Entry 8AEL (X-ray diffraction, 2.20 A resolution); this record covers chains A and B.

== Chain A ==
Protein: Synaptojanin-2-binding protein, Annexin A2
From: Homo sapiens
UniProtKB: chimeric construct of P57105, P07355: residues 7-103 from P57105 (SYJ2B_HUMAN) positions 7-103 (same numbers); residues 105-422 from P07355 positions 22-339 (UniProt number = residue number - 83)
Chain sequence (417 residues; each row starts with the number of its first residue):
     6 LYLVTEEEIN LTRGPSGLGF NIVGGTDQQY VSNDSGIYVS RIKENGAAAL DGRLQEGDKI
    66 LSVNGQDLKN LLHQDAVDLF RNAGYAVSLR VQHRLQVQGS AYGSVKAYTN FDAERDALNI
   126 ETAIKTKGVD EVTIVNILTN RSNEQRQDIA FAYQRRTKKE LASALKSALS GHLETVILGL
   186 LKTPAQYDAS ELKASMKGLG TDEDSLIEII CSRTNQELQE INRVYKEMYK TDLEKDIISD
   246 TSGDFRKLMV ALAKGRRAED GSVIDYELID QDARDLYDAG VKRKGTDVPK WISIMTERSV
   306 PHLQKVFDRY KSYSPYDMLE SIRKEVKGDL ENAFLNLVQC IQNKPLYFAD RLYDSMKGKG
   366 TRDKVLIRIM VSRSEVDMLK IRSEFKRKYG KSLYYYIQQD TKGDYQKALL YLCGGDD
Construct notes: expression tag (6); linker (104); conflict E149 (Ala66 in P07355)
Ion coordination: Ca2+ site 1: T114, K171, L174, E179; Ca2+ site 2: G133, V134, E136; Ca2+ site 3: G285, R288, G290, E330; Ca2+ site 4: S317, M361, G363, G365, D405
UniProt features mapped onto this chain:
  - modified residue: Y107 (Phosphotyrosine), S109 (Phosphoserine), K132 (N6-acetyllysine), K235 (N6-acetyllysine), S267 (Phosphoserine), Y282 (Phosphotyrosine), K310 (N6-acetyllysine)
  - cross-link: K132 (Glycyl lysine isopeptide (Lys-Gly) (interchain with G-Cter in SUMO1))

== Chain B ==
Protein: Gly-gly-gly-thr-ser-val
From: Homo sapiens
Chain sequence (6 residues; row label = number of the first residue in the row):
    34 GGGTSV

== Interface between chain A and chain B ==
Residue-residue contacts (17; chain A residue first):
  G22(A) - V39(B)
  L23(A) - V39(B)  hydrogen bond (backbone-backbone)
  G24(A) - V39(B)  hydrogen bond (backbone-backbone)
  F25(A) - T37(B)
  F25(A) - S38(B)
  F25(A) - V39(B)  hydrogen bond (backbone-backbone)
  N26(A) - T37(B)
  N26(A) - S38(B)  hydrogen bond
  I27(A) - G36(B)
  I27(A) - T37(B)  hydrogen bond (backbone-backbone)
  V28(A) - G36(B)
  H78(A) - T37(B)  hydrogen bond
  V82(A) - T37(B)
  F85(A) - V39(B)  hydrophobic
  R86(A) - T37(B)
  R86(A) - S38(B)  hydrogen bond (side chain-backbone)
  R86(A) - V39(B)
Other interface residues (no listed pair), chain A (13 interface residues in all): R18, S45
Other interface residues (no listed pair), chain B (5 interface residues in all): G35

== Summary ==
Chain A and chain B form an interface of 13 and 5 residues respectively, with 7 hydrogen bonds. Polar contacts
include G24(A)-V39(B), N26(A)-S38(B) and H78(A)-T37(B). T114(A), K171(A), L174(A) and E179(A) form the Ca2+
site 1. G133(A), V134(A) and E136(A) form the Ca2+ site 2.
Chain A is Synaptojanin-2-binding protein, Annexin A2 and chain B is Gly-gly-gly-thr-ser-val, both from Homo
sapiens; the structure, SYNJ2BP complex with a synthetic Vangl2 peptide (3mer), was determined by X-ray
diffraction.
